Entry 4NF6 (X-ray diffraction, 2.10 A resolution); this record covers chains A and B.

# Chain A
Name: Glutamate receptor ionotropic, NMDA 1
Organism: Rattus norvegicus
Notes: fragment: Ligand-binding domain
Reference sequence: P35439 (NMDZ1_RAT); the construct has insertions or renumbered stretches relative to UniProt, so the offset changes along the chain: 2-152 = UniProt 393-543; 155-292 = UniProt 663-800
Chain sequence (292 residues; row label = number of the first residue in the row):
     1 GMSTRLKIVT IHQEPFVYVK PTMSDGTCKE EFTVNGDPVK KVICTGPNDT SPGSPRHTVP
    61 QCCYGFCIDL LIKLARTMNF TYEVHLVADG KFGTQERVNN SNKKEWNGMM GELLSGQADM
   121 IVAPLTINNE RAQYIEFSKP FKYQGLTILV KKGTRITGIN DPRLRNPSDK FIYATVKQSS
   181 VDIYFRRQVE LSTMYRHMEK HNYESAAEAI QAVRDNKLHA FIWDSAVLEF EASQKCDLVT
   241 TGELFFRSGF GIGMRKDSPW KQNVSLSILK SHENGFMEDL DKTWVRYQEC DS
Unresolved in the structure: 1-3, 49-56, 100, 291-292
Differences from the reference sequence: expression tag (1, 153-154)
Disulfides: Cys-44/Cys-63, Cys-236/Cys-290
Residues lining bound ligands: glycine (GLY): Phe-92, Pro-124, Leu-125, Thr-126, Arg-131, Ser-179, Ser-180, Trp-223, Asp-224, Phe-250
Swiss-Prot annotation at these positions:
  - glycosylation (N-linked (GlcNAc...) asparagine): Asn-100, Asn-166, Asn-263
  - binding site (glycine): Ser-180, Asp-224

# Chain B
Name: Glutamate receptor ionotropic, NMDA 2A
Organism: Rattus norvegicus
Notes: fragment: Ligand-binding domain
Reference sequence: Q00959 (NMDE1_RAT); the construct has insertions or renumbered stretches relative to UniProt, so the offset changes along the chain: 5-142 = UniProt 402-539; 145-286 = UniProt 661-802
Chain sequence (283 residues; row label = number of the first residue in the row):
     4 SDDNHLSIVT LEEAPFVIVE DIDPLTETCV RNTVPCRKFV KINNSTNEGM NVKKCCKGFC
    64 IDILKKLSRT VKFTYDLYLV TNGKHGKKVN NVWNGMIGEV VYQRAVMAVG SLTINEERSE
   124 VVDFSVPFVE TGISVMVSRG TQVTGLSDKK FQRPHDYSPP FRFGTVPNGS TERNIRNNYP
   184 YMHQYMTRFN QRGVEDALVS LKTGKLDAFI YDAAVLNYKA GRDEGCKLVT IGSGYIFATT
   244 GYGIALQKGS PWKRQIDLAL LQFVGDGEME ELETLWLTGI CHN
Unresolved in the structure: 4, 27-28, 285-286
Differences from the reference sequence: expression tag (4); engineered mutation Thr-242 (Ser758 in Q00959)
Disulfides: Cys-32/Cys-58, Cys-39/Cys-59, Cys-229/Cys-284
Residues lining bound ligands: glycine (2JL; (2S,3R)-1-(phenanthren-2-ylcarbonyl)piperazine-2,3-dicarboxylic acid): Glu-16, Ala-17, Phe-19, His-88, Ser-114, Leu-115, Thr-116, Arg-121, Ser-173, Val-197, Glu-198, Tyr-214, Asp-215, Val-218, Tyr-221, Lys-222, Tyr-245
What the authors report for this chain:
  - binding site for glycine: Phe-19, Thr-116, Arg-121, Val-197, Tyr-214, Val-218, Tyr-221, Lys-222
  - contacts within the chain: Glu-198/Lys-222 (salt bridge)
  - mutagenesis - V218A, Y221A: decreased binding to glycine
  - mutagenesis - Y214F, K222M: increased binding to glycine
  - specificity-determining residues: Tyr-214, Lys-222
  - mutagenesis - Y214L, Y214M: unchanged binding to glycine

# How chain A and chain B interact
Residue-residue contacts - 42 pairs, chain A then chain B:
  Asn-128(A) with Leu-264(B)
  Asn-129(A) with Leu-261(B), hydrogen bond (side chain-backbone); Leu-264(B); Gln-265(B)
  Ala-132(A) with Arg-257(B), hydrogen bond (backbone-side chain); Leu-261(B); Leu-264(B), hydrophobic
  Gln-133(A) with Arg-257(B), hydrogen bond (backbone-side chain); Leu-261(B)
  Lys-139(A) with Phe-127(B), hydrogen bond (side chain-backbone); Ser-128(B)
  Tyr-143(A) with Pro-130(B); Glu-133(B); Thr-242(B); Thr-243(B); Gly-244(B)
  Arg-187(A) with Gly-268(B)
  Gln-188(A) with Gly-268(B); Asp-269(B)
  Phe-245(A) with Glu-273(B)
  Phe-246(A) with Val-267(B)
  Arg-247(A) with Glu-133(B); Glu-276(B), salt bridge
  Gln-262(A) with Ser-122(B); Lys-251(B)
  Leu-266(A) with Ser-122(B)
  Leu-269(A) with Ile-117(B), hydrophobic; Asn-118(B); Ser-122(B)
  Lys-270(A) with Glu-119(B), salt bridge
  His-272(A) with Ala-241(B); Thr-242(B), hydrogen bond
  Glu-273(A) with Asn-118(B); Glu-119(B), hydrogen bond (side chain-backbone); Asn-177(B), hydrogen bond (backbone-side chain); Asn-181(B), hydrogen bond (backbone-side chain)
  Asn-274(A) with Asn-181(B)
  Gly-275(A) with Phe-240(B)
  Glu-278(A) with Ser-150(B), hydrogen bond; Phe-240(B)
  Arg-286(A) with Gly-237(B); Tyr-238(B)
Also at the interface, not in a pair above, chain A (29 interface residues in all): Ile-127, Pro-140, Gln-144, Tyr-184, Ser-248, Asp-281, Lys-282, Tyr-287
Also at the interface, not in a pair above, chain B (31 interface residues in all): Glu-123, Asp-126, Ile-239

# Summary
29 residues of chain A face 31 of chain B across their interface; the contacts include 9 hydrogen bonds and 2
salt bridges. Polar pairs include Arg-247(A)/Glu-276(B), Lys-270(A)/Glu-119(B) and Asn-129(A)/Leu-261(B). The
paper reports a binding site for glycine at Phe-19(B), Thr-116(B) and Arg-121(B) among others; V218A and Y221A
of chain B reduce binding to glycine; 6 substitutions were tested in all.
Chain A is Glutamate receptor ionotropic, NMDA 1 and chain B is Glutamate receptor ionotropic, NMDA 2A, both
from Rattus norvegicus; the structure, Crystal structure of GluN1/GluN2A ligand-binding domain in complex with
glycine and PPDA, was determined by X-ray diffraction (same publication as 4NF4, 4NF5 and 4NF8).
